PDB entry 8CA7 | electron microscopy, 2.06 A resolution | chains A and N of the 9 polymer chains in the assembly

[Chain A]
Molecule: 16S rRNA
Source organism: Escherichia coli BW25113
Sequence (1540 nucleotides; row label = number of the first residue in the row; note: 633 numbers in that range are skipped by the numbering (no residue carries them; nothing is unmodelled there); a row labelled like 889A-889Z holds insertion residues (889A, then the next letters in order)):
     1 AAAUUGAAGAGUUUGAUC
   623 AUGGCUCAGAUUGAACGCUGGCGGCAGGCCUAACACAUGCAAGUCGAACG
   673 GUAACAGGAAGAAGCUUGCUUCUUUGCUGACGAGUGGCGGACGGGUGAGU
   723 AAUGUCUGGGAAACUGCCUGAUGGAGGGGGAUAACUACUGGAAACGGUAG
   773 CUAAUACCGCAUAACGUCGCAAGACCAAAGAGGGGGACCUUCGGGCCUCU
   823 UGCCAUCGGAUGUGCCCAGAUGGGAUUAGCUAGUAGGUGGGGUAACGGCU
   873 CACCUAGGCGACGAUCC
889A-889Z CUAGCUGGUCUGAGAGGAUGACCAGC
890A-890Z CACACUGGAACUGAGACACGGUCCAG
891A-891Z ACUCCUACGGGAGGCAGCAGUGGGGA
892A-892Z AUAUUGCACAAUGGGCGCAAGCCUGA
893A-893Z UGCAGCCAUGCCGCGUGUAUGAAGAA
894A-894Z GGCCUUCGGGUUGUAAAGUACUUUCA
895A-895Z GCGGGGAGGAAGGGAGUAAAGUUAAU
896A-896Z ACCUUUGCUCAUUGACGUUACCCGCA
897A-897Z GAAGAAGCACCGGCUAACUCCGUGCC
898A-898Z AGCAGCCGCGGUAAUACGGAGGGUGC
899A-899Z AAGCGUUAAUCGGAAUUACUGGGCGU
900A-900Z AAAGCGCACGCAGGCGGUUUGUUAAG
901A-901Z UCAGAUGUGAAAUCCCCGGGCUCAAC
902A-902Z CUGGGAACUGCAUCUGAUACUGGCAA
903A-903Z GCUUGAGUCUCGUAGAGGGGGGUAGA
904A-904Z AUUCCAGGUGUAGCGGUGAAAUGCGU
905A-905Z AGAGAUCUGGAGGAAUACCGGUGGCG
906A-906Z AAGGCGGCCCCCUGGACGAAGACUGA
907A-907Z CGCUCAGGUGCGAAAGCGUGGGGAGC
908A-908Z AAACAGGAUUAGAUACCCUGGUAGUC
909A-909Z CACGCCGUAAACGAUGUCGACUUGGA
910A-910Z GGUUGUGCCCUUGAGGCGUGGCUUCC
911A-911Z GGAGCUAACGCGUUAAGUCGACCGCC
912A-912Z UGGGGAGUACGGCCGCAAGGUUAAAA
913A-913I CUCAAAUGA
   919 AUUGACGGGGGCCCGCACAAGCGGUGGAGCAUGUGGUUUAAUUCGAUGXA
   969 ACGCGAAGAACCUUACCUGGUCUUGACAUCCACGGAAGUUUUCAGAGAUG
  1019 AGAAUGUGCCUUCGGGAACCGUGAGACAGGUGCUGCAUGGCUGUCGUCAG
  1069 CUCGUGUUGUGAAAUGUUGGGUUAAGUCCCGCAACGAGCGCAACCCUUAU
  1119 CCUUUGUUGCCAGCGGUCCGGCCGGGAACUCAAAGGAGACUGCCAGUGAU
  1169 AAACUGGAGGAAGGUGGGGAUGACGUCAAGUCAUCAUGGCCCUUACGACC
  1219 AGGGCUACACACGUGCUACAAUGGCGCAUACAAAGAGAAGCGACCUCGCG
  1269 AGAGCAAGCGGACCUCAUAAAGUGCGUCGUAGUCCGGAUUGGAGUCUGCA
  1319 ACUCGACUCCAUGAAGUCGGAAUCGCUAGUAAUCGUGGAUCAGAAUGCCA
  1369 CGGUGAAUACGUUCCCGGGCCUUGUACACACCGCCCGUCACACCAUGGGA
  1419 GUGGGUUGCAAAAGAAGUAGGUAGCUUAACCUUCGGGAGGGCGCUUACCA
  1469 CUUUGUGAUUCAUGACUGGGGUGAAGUCGUAACAAGGUAACCGUAGGGGA
  1519 ACCUGCGGUUGGAUCACCUCCU
Not modelled in the structure: 1-13, 623-885, 889A-889Z, 890A-890Z, 891A-891Z, 892A-892Z, 893A-893Z, 894A-894Z, 895A-895Z, 896A-896Z, 897A-897Z, 898A-898Z, 899A-899Z, 900A-900Z, 901A-901Z, 902A-902Z, 903A-903Z, 904A-904Z, 905A-905Z, 906A-906Z, 907A-907Z, 908A-908Z, 909A-909Z, 910A-910Z, 911A-911Z, 912A-912Z, 913A-913I, 1168, 1403-1500, 1506-1529, 1535-1540
Modified residues: 2MG (2N-methylguanosine-5'-monophosphate) at position 966, 5MC (5-methylcytidine-5'-monophosphate) at position 967, 2MG (2N-methylguanosine-5'-monophosphate) at position 1207, 4OC (4n,o2'-methylcytidine-5'-monophosphate) at position 1402
Metal / ion sites: K+ site 1: G925, G927, U1390, U1391; Mg2+ site 1 near C934 (its only coordinating residue here); Mg2+ site 2 near A937 (its only coordinating residue here); K+ site 2: U943, G944, G1233; Mg2+ site 3: G944, G945; Mg2+ site 4: A964, U1199; K+ site 3: U965, A1197, G1198; Mg2+ site 5: 2MG_966 (together with Omadacycline); K+ site 4: G971, G1233, U1364; Mg2+ site 6 near C972 (its only coordinating residue here); Mg2+ site 7: C979, C980, U981, G1222; K+ site 5 near C979 (its only coordinating residue here); 14 more Mg2+ sites not listed; 9 more K+ sites not listed
Ligand contacts:
  - spectinomycin (SCM): C1063, G1064, C1066, G1068, C1069, A1191, C1192, G1193, U1194, G1386, G1387, C1388
  - Omadacycline (U3B): U965, 2MG_966, U1052, G1053, C1054, C1195, A1196, A1197, G1198
Reported in the primary citation:
  - binding site for spectinomycin: C1063, C1066
  - Mg2+ coordination: 2MG_966

[Chain N]
Protein: Small ribosomal subunit protein uS14
Source organism: Escherichia coli BW25113
Reference sequence: P0AG59 (RS14_ECOLI); residues 1-101 here = UniProt positions 1-101
Sequence (101 residues; row label = number of the first residue in the row):
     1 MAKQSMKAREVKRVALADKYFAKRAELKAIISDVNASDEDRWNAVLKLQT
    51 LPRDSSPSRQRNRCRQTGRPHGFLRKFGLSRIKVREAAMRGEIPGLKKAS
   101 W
Not modelled in the structure: 1

[Interface between chain A and chain N]
Pairs across the interface - 87 pairs, chain A then chain N:
  G973(A) with Arg69(N), hydrogen bond to the sugar; Arg81(N), hydrogen bond to the phosphate
  A974(A) with Arg69(N), salt bridge to the phosphate; His71(N), hydrogen bond to the sugar; Gly72(N), phosphate contact; Arg81(N), salt bridge to the phosphate
  A975(A) with Gly72(N), sugar contact
  G976(A) with His71(N), salt bridge to the phosphate; Gly72(N), hydrogen bond to the phosphate
  A977(A) with Arg61(N), salt bridge to the phosphate; His71(N), salt bridge to the phosphate
  C979(A) with Arg53(N), hydrogen bond to the sugar; Ser58(N), hydrogen bond to the base; Arg59(N), hydrogen bond to the base
  C980(A) with Arg13(N), hydrogen bond to the phosphate; Ser58(N), base contact; Arg59(N), hydrogen bond to the sugar
  U981(A) with Met6(N), phosphate contact; Arg9(N), salt bridge to the phosphate; Arg13(N), salt bridge to the phosphate; Arg61(N), hydrogen bond to the sugar; Arg63(N), hydrogen bond to the phosphate; Pro70(N), phosphate contact
  U982(A) with Met6(N), phosphate contact; Arg63(N), salt bridge to the phosphate; Pro70(N), phosphate contact
  A983(A) with Met6(N), phosphate contact; Arg9(N), salt bridge to the phosphate
  A994(A) with Ser5(N), base contact; Ala8(N), sugar contact
  C995(A) with Gln4(N), sugar contact; Ala8(N), sugar contact
  U1007(A) with Lys19(N), salt bridge to the phosphate
  U1008(A) with Lys19(N), salt bridge to the phosphate
  U1009(A) with Lys23(N), salt bridge to the phosphate
  G1047(A) with Gln4(N), phosphate contact
  G1048(A) with Lys3(N), phosphate contact; Gln4(N), hydrogen bond to the phosphate
  U1049(A) with Ala2(N), base contact; Lys3(N), phosphate contact
  C1059(A) with Arg85(N), hydrogen bond to the phosphate
  U1060(A) with Arg85(N), salt bridge to the phosphate
  C1114(A) with Ser100(N), hydrogen bond to the sugar
  U1115(A) with Ser100(N), sugar contact; Trp101(N), hydrogen bond to the sugar
  G1186(A) with Trp101(N), hydrogen bond to the base
  G1187(A) with Ser100(N), hydrogen bond to the base; Trp101(N), sugar contact
  A1188(A) with Lys98(N), hydrogen bond to the phosphate; Ser100(N), sugar contact
  U1189(A) with Lys98(N), salt bridge to the phosphate
  U1202(A) with Ala2(N), phosphate contact; Thr67(N), hydrogen bond to the sugar; Arg69(N), hydrogen bond to the sugar; Ile82(N), base contact
  C1203(A) with Ala2(N), hydrogen bond to the phosphate; Thr67(N), sugar contact; Lys83(N), sugar contact
  A1216(A) with Lys3(N), salt bridge to the phosphate; Ser5(N), hydrogen bond to the phosphate
  C1217(A) with Ser5(N), phosphate contact; Arg9(N), salt bridge to the phosphate
  A1219(A) with Arg53(N), phosphate contact; Arg59(N), salt bridge to the phosphate
  G1220(A) with Arg53(N), salt bridge to the phosphate
  A1257(A) with Phe21(N), base contact
  G1272(A) with Val34(N), sugar contact
  G1316(A) with Ser56(N), hydrogen bond to the phosphate; Ser58(N), phosphate contact
  C1317(A) with Arg24(N), salt bridge to the phosphate; Lys28(N), salt bridge to the phosphate; Leu48(N), sugar contact; Gln49(N), hydrogen bond to the sugar; Arg53(N), hydrogen bond to the base; Ser56(N), hydrogen bond to the phosphate; Pro57(N), phosphate contact
  A1357(A) with Leu74(N), sugar contact
  U1358(A) with Phe73(N), sugar contact; Leu74(N), phosphate contact; Arg75(N), salt bridge to the phosphate
  C1359(A) with Asn62(N), hydrogen bond to the phosphate; Phe73(N), phosphate contact; Arg75(N), salt bridge to the phosphate
  A1360(A) with Ser58(N), base contact; Arg75(N), salt bridge to the phosphate
  A1368(A) with Trp101(N), hydrogen bond to the phosphate
  C1369(A) with Trp101(N), hydrogen bond to the phosphate
Interface residues without a listed pair, chain A (43 interface residues in all): C1218
Interface residues without a listed pair, chain N (42 interface residues in all): Asp18, Ser32, Asp54

[In short]
43 residues of chain A face 42 of chain N across their interface, with 29 hydrogen bonds and 23 salt bridges.
Among the polar pairs are C979(A)-Ser58(N), C979(A)-Arg59(N) and G1186(A)-Trp101(N). Ligands of chain A:
Omadacycline and spectinomycin. From the paper: a binding site for spectinomycin at C1063(A) and C1066(A);
Mg2+ coordination by 2MG_966(A).
Chain A is 16S rRNA and chain N is Small ribosomal subunit protein uS14, both from Escherichia coli BW25113;
the structure, Omadacycline and spectinomycin bound to the 30S ribosomal subunit head, was determined by
electron microscopy, deposited together with 8CAI, 8CEP, 8CF1, 8CF8, 8CGI, 8CGJ, 8CGR and 8CGU.
